Entry 2JDW (X-ray diffraction, 2.10 A resolution); this record covers chain A.

# Chain A
Protein: L-arginine\:glycine amidinotransferase
Organism: Homo sapiens
Notes: EC 2.1.4.1
UniProtKB: P50440 (GATM_HUMAN); numbering as in UniProt (aligned over 1-423)
Amino-acid sequence (423 residues; row label = number of the first residue in the row):
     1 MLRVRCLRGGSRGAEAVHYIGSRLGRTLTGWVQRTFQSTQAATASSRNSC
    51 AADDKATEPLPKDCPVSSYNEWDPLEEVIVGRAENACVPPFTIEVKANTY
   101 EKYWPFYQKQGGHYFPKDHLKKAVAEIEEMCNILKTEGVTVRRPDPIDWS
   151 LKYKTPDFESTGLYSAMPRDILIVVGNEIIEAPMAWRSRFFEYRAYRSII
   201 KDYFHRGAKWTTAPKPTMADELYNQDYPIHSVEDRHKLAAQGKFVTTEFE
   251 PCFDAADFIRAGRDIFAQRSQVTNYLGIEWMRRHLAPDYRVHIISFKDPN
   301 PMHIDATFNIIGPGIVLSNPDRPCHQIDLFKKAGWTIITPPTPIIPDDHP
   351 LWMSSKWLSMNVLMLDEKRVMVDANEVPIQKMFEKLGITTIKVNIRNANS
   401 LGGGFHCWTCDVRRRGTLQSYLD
Unresolved in the structure: 1-63
Swiss-Prot annotation at these positions:
  - active site: D254, H303, C407 (Amidino-cysteine intermediate)
  - binding site (arginine): D170, D305, R322, S354, S355
  - modified residue: S46 (Phosphoserine), S49 (Phosphoserine), K385 (N6-acetyllysine)
  - natural variant: R23 (R23Q: In CCDS3; uncertain significance), I93 (I93V: In CCDS3; uncertain significance), K102 (K102N: In CCDS3; uncertain significance), P105 (P105L: In CCDS3; uncertain significance), E181 (E181K: In CCDS3; uncertain significance), A185 (A185P: In CCDS3), R189 (R189C: In CCDS3; uncertain significance), Y203 (Y203S: In CCDS3), A208 (A208T: In CCDS3; uncertain significance), S231 (S231C: Decreases glycine amidinotransferase activity), D234 (D234G: Decreases glycine amidinotransferase activity), R282 (R282H: In CCDS3; uncertain significance), 7 further natural variant entries in UniProt
  - mutagenesis: D170 (D170N: Complete loss of activity), E233 (E233K: Complete loss of activity; when associated with S-407), D254 (D254N: Significantly reduced activity), H303 (H303V: Complete loss of activity), D305 (D305A: Complete loss of activity), R322 (R322E: Significantly reduced activity), S355 (S355A: Significantly reduced activity), C407 (C407S: Complete loss of activity; when associated with K-233), C410 (C410A: No effect on activity)

# Summary
Curated annotation (UniProt) lists 3 active-site residues, 5 arginine-binding residues and 9 mutagenesis
sites.
Chain A is L-arginine\:glycine amidinotransferase (Homo sapiens); the structure, Crystal structure and
mechanism of L-arginine: glycine amidinotransferase: A mitochondrial enzyme involved in creatine biosynthesis,
was determined by X-ray diffraction together with 1JDW, 3JDW and 4JDW from the same study.
